8JUT - chains A and H of the 18 polymer chains in the assembly; structure by electron microscopy, 4.20 A resolution (low resolution: residue-level contacts below are approximate; hydrogen-bond / salt-bridge calls are withheld).

Chain A:
Molecule: LDL receptor related protein 2
Source organism: Rattus norvegicus
Reference sequence: A0A0G2K9W7 (A0A0G2K9W7_RAT); residue numbers follow UniProt; this construct covers 1-4660
Sequence (4660 residues; numbered 1 to 4660; the number before each row is that of its first residue):
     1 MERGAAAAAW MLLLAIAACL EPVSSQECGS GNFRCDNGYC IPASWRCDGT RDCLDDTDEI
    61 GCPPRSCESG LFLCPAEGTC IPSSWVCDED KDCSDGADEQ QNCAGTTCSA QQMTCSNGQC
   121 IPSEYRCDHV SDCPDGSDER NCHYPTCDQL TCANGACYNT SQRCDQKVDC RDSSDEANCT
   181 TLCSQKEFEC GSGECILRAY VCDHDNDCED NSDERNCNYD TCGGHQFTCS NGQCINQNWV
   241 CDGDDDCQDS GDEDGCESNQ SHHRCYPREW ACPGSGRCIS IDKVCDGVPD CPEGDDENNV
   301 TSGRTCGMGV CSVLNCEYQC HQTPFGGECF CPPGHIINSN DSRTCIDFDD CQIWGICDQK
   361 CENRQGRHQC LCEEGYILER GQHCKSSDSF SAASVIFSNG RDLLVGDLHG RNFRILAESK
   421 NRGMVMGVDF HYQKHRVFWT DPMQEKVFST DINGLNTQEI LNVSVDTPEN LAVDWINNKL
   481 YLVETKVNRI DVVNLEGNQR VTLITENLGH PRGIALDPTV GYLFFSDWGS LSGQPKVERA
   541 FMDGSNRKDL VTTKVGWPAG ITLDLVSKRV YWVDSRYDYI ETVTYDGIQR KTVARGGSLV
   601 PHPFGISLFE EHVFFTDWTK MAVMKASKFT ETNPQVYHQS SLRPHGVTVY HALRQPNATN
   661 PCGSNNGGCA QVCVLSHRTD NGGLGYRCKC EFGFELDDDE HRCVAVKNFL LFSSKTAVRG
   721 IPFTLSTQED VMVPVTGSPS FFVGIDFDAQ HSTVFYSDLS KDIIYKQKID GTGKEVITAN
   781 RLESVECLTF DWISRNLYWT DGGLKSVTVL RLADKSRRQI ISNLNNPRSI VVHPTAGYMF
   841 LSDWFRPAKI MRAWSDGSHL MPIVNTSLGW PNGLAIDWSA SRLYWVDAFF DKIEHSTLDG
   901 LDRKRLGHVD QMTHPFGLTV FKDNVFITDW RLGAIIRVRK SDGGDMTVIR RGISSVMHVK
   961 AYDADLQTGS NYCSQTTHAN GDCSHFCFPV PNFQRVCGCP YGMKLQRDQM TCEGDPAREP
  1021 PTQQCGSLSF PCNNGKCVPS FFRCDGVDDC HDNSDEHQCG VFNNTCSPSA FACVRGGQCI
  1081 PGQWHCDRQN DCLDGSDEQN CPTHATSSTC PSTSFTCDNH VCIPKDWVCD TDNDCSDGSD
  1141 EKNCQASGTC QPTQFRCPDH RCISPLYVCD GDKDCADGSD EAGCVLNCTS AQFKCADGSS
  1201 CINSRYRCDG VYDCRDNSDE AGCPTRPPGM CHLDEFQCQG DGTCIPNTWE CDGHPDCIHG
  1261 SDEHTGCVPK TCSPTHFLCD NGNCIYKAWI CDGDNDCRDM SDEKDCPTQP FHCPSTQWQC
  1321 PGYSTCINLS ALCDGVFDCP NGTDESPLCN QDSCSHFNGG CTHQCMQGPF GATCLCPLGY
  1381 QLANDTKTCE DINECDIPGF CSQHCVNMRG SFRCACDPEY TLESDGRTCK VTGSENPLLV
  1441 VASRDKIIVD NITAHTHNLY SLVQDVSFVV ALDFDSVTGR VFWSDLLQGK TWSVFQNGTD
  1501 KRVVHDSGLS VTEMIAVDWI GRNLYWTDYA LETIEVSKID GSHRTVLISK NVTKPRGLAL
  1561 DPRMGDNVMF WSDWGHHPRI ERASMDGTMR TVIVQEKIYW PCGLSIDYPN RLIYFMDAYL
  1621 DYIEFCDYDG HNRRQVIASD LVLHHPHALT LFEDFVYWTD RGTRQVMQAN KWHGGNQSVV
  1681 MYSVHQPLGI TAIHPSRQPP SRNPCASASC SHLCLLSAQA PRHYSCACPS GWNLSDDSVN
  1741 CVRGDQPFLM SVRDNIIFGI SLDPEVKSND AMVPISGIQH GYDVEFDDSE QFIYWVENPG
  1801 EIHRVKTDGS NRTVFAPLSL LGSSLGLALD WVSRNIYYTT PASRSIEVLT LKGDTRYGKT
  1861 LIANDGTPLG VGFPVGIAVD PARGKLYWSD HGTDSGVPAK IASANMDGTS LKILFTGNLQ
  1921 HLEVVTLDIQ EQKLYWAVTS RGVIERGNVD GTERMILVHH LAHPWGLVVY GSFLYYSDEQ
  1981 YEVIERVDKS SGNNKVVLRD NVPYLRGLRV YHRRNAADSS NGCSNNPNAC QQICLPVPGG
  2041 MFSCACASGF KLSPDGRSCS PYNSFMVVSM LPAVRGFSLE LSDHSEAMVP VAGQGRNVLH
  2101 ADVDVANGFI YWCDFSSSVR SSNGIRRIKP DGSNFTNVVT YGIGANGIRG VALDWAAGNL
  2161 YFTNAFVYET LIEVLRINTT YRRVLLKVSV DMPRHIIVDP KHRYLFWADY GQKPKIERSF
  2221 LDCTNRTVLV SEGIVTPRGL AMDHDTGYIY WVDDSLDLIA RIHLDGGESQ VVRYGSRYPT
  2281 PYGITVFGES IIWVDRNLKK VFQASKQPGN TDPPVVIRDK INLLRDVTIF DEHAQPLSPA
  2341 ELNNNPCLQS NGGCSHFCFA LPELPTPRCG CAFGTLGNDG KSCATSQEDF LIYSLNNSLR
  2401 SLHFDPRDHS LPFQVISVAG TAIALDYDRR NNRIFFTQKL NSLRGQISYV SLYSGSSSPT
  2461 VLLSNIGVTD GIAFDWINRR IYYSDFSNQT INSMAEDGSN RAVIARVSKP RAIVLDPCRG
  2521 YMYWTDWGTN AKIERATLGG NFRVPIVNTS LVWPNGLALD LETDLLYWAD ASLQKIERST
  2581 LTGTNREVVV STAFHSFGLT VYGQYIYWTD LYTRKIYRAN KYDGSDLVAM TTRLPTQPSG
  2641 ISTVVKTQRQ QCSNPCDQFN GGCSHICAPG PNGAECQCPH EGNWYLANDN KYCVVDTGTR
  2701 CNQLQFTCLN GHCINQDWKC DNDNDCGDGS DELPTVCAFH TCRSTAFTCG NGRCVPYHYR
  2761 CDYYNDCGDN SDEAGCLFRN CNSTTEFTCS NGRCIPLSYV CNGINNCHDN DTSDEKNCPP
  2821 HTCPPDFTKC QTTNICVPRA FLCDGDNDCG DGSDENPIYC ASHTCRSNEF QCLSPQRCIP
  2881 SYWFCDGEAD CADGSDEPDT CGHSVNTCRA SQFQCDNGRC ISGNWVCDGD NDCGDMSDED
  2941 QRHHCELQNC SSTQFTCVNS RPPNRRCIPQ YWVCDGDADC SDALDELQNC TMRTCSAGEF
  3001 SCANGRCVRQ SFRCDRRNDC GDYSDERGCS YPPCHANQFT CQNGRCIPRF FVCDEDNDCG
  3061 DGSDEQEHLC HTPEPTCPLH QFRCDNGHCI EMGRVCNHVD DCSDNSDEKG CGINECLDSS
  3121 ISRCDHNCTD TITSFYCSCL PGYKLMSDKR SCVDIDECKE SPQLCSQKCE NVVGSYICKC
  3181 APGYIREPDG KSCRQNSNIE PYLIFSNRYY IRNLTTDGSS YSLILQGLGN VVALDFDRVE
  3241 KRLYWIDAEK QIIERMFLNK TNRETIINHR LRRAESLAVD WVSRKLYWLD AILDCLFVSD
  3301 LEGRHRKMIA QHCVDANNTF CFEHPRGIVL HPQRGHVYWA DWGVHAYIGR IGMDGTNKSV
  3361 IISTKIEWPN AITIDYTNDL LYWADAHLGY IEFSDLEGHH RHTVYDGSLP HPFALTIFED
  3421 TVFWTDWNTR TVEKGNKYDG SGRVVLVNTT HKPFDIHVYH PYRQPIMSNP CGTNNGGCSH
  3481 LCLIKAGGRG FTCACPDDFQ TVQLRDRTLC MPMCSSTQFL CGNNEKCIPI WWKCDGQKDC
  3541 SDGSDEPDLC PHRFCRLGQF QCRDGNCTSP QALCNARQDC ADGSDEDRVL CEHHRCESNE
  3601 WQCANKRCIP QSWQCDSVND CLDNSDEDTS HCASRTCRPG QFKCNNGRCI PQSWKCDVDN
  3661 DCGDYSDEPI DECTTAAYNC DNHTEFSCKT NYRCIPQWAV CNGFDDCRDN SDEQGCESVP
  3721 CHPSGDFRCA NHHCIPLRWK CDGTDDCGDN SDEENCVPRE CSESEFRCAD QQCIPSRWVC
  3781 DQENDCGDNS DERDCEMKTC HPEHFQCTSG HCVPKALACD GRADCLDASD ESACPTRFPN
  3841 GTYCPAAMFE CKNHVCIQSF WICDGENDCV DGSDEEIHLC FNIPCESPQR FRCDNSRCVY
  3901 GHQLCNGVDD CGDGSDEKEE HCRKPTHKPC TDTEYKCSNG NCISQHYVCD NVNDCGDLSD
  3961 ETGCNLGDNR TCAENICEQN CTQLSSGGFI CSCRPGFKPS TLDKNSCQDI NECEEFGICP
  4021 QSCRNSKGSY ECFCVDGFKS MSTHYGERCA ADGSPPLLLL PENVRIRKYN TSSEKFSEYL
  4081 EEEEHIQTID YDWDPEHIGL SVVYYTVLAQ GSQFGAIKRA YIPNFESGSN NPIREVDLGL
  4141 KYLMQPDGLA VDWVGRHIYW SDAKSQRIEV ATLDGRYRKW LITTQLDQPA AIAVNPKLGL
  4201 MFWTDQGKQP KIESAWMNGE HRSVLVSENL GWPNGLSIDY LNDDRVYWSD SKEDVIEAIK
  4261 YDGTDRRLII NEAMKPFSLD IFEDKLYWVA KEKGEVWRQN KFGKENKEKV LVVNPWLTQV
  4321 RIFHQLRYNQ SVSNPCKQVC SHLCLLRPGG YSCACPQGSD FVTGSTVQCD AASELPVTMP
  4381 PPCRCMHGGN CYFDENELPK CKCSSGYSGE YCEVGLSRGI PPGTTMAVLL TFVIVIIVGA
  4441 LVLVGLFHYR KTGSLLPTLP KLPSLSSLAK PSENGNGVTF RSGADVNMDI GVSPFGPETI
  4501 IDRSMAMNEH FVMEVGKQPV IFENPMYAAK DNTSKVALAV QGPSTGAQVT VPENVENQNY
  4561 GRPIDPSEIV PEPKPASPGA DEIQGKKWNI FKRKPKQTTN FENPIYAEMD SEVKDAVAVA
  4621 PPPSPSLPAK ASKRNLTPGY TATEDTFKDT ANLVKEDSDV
Disordered / not traced: 1-26, 105-185, 4416-4660
Disulfide bonds: Cys28-Cys40, Cys35-Cys53, Cys47-Cys62, Cys67-Cys80, Cys74-Cys93, Cys87-Cys103, Cys190-Cys208, Cys202-Cys217, Cys222-Cys234, Cys229-Cys247, Cys241-Cys256, Cys265-Cys278, Cys272-Cys291, Cys285-Cys306, Cys311-Cys320, Cys316-Cys329, Cys331-Cys345, Cys351-Cys361, Cys357-Cys370, Cys372-Cys384, Cys662-Cys673, Cys669-Cys688, Cys690-Cys703, Cys973-Cys987, Cys983-Cys997, Cys999-Cys1012, Cys1025-Cys1037, Cys1032-Cys1050, Cys1044-Cys1059, Cys1066-Cys1079, Cys1073-Cys1092, Cys1086-Cys1101, Cys1110-Cys1122, Cys1117-Cys1135, Cys1129-Cys1144, Cys1150-Cys1162, Cys1157-Cys1175, Cys1169-Cys1184, Cys1188-Cys1201, Cys1195-Cys1214, Cys1208-Cys1223, Cys1231-Cys1244, Cys1238-Cys1257, Cys1251-Cys1267, Cys1272-Cys1284, Cys1279-Cys1297, Cys1291-Cys1306, Cys1313-Cys1326, Cys1320-Cys1339, Cys1333-Cys1349, Cys1354-Cys1365, Cys1361-Cys1374, Cys1376-Cys1389, Cys1395-Cys1405, Cys1401-Cys1414, Cys1416-Cys1429, Cys1705-Cys1714, Cys1710-Cys1726, Cys1728-Cys1741, Cys2023-Cys2034, Cys2030-Cys2044, Cys2046-Cys2059, Cys2347-Cys2358, Cys2354-Cys2369, Cys2371-Cys2383, Cys2518-Cys2652, Cys2656-Cys2667, Cys2663-Cys2676, Cys2678-Cys2693, Cys2701-Cys2713, Cys2708-Cys2726, Cys2720-Cys2737, Cys2742-Cys2754, Cys2749-Cys2767, Cys2761-Cys2776, Cys2781-Cys2794, Cys2789-Cys2807, Cys2801-Cys2818, Cys2823-Cys2836, Cys2830-Cys2849, Cys2843-Cys2860, Cys2865-Cys2878, Cys2872-Cys2891, Cys2885-Cys2901, Cys2908-Cys2920, Cys2915-Cys2933, Cys2927-Cys2945, Cys2950-Cys2967, Cys2957-Cys2980, Cys2974-Cys2990, Cys2995-Cys3007, Cys3002-Cys3020, Cys3014-Cys3029, Cys3034-Cys3046, Cys3041-Cys3059, Cys3053-Cys3070, Cys3077-Cys3089, Cys3084-Cys3102, Cys3096-Cys3111, Cys3116-Cys3128, Cys3124-Cys3137, Cys3139-Cys3152, Cys3158-Cys3169, Cys3165-Cys3178, Cys3180-Cys3193, Cys3313-Cys3321, Cys3471-Cys3482, Cys3478-Cys3493, Cys3495-Cys3510, Cys3514-Cys3527, Cys3521-Cys3540, Cys3534-Cys3550, Cys3555-Cys3567, Cys3562-Cys3580, Cys3574-Cys3591, Cys3596-Cys3608, Cys3603-Cys3621, Cys3615-Cys3632, Cys3637-Cys3649, Cys3644-Cys3662, Cys3656-Cys3673, Cys3680-Cys3694, Cys3688-Cys3707, Cys3701-Cys3716, Cys3721-Cys3734, Cys3729-Cys3747, Cys3741-Cys3756, Cys3761-Cys3773, Cys3768-Cys3786, Cys3780-Cys3795, Cys3800-Cys3812, Cys3807-Cys3825, Cys3819-Cys3834, Cys3844-Cys3856, Cys3851-Cys3869, Cys3863-Cys3880, Cys3885-Cys3898, Cys3893-Cys3911, Cys3905-Cys3922, Cys3930-Cys3942, Cys3937-Cys3955, Cys3949-Cys3964, Cys3972-Cys3981, Cys3977-Cys3991, Cys3993-Cys4007, Cys4013-Cys4023, Cys4019-Cys4032, Cys4034-Cys4049, Cys4336-Cys4344, Cys4340-Cys4353, Cys4355-Cys4369, Cys4383-Cys4391, Cys4385-Cys4401, Cys4403-Cys4412
Glycans and other covalent adducts: 2-acetamido-2-deoxy-alpha-D-galactopyranose (A2G) linked to Thr221, Thr1022, Thr1065, Thr1103, Thr1109, Thr1149, Thr1225, Thr1271, Thr2741, Thr3636, Thr3799, Thr3836; N-acetylglucosamine (NAG) linked to Asn340, Asn462, Asn657, Asn865, Asn1063, Asn1187, Asn1384, Asn1451, Asn1497, Asn1551, Asn1676, Asn1733, Asn1811, Asn2134, Asn2178, Asn2225, Asn2396, Asn2488, Asn2548, Asn2782, Asn2810, Asn3127, Asn3213, Asn3259, Asn3317, Asn3357, Asn3448, Asn3566, Asn3682, Asn3840, Asn3980, Asn4070, Asn4329
Bound ions: Ca2+ site 1: Trp45, Asp48, Thr50, Asp52, Asp58, Glu59; Ca2+ site 2: Trp85, Asp90, Asp92, Glu99; Ca2+ site 3: Tyr200, Asp203, Asp205, Asp207, Asp213, Glu214; Ca2+ site 4: Trp239, Asp242, Asp244, Asp246, Asp252, Glu253; Ca2+ site 5: Lys283, Asp286, Val288, Asp290, Asp296, Glu297; Ca2+ site 6: Ser575, Asp578, Pro601, Thr1131; Ca2+ site 7: Ala888, Asp891, Thr913; Ca2+ site 8: Phe1042, Asp1045, Val1047, Asp1049, Asp1055, Glu1056; Ca2+ site 9: Trp1084, Asp1087, Gln1089, Asp1091, Asp1097, Glu1098; Ca2+ site 10: Trp1127, Asp1130, Asp1132, Asp1134, Asp1140, Glu1141; Ca2+ site 11: Tyr1167, Asp1170, Asp1172, Asp1174, Asp1180, Glu1181; Ca2+ site 12: Tyr1206, Asp1209, Val1211, Asp1213, Asp1219, Glu1220; 32 more Ca2+ sites not listed; 1 more Ni2+ sites not listed

Chain H:
Molecule: unclear peptide
Source organism: Rattus norvegicus
Sequence (5 residues; numbered 1 to 5; the number before each row is that of its first residue; X marks 4 residues of unknown identity (built as UNK)):
     1 XNXXX

How chain A and chain H interact:
Residue-residue contacts - 6 pairs, chain A then chain H:
  Arg828(A) - Asn2(H)
  Trp844(A) - Asn2(H)
  Trp870(A) - Asn2(H)
  Asn872(A) - Asn2(H)
  His914(A) - Asn2(H)
  Trp930(A) - Asn2(H)
Also at the interface, not in a pair above, chain A (8 interface residues in all): Phe741, Ala888

Summary:
8 residues of chain A face 1 of chain H across their interface. Covalently linked N-acetylglucosamine: at
Asn340(A), Asn462(A), Asn657(A), Asn865(A), Asn1063(A) and Asn1187(A) and 27 more. Covalently linked
2-acetamido-2-deoxy-alpha-D-galactopyranose: at Thr221(A), Thr1022(A), Thr1065(A), Thr1103(A), Thr1109(A) and
Thr1149(A) and 6 more.
Here chain A is LDL receptor related protein 2 and chain H is unclear peptide, both from Rattus norvegicus.
Entry 8JUT (rat megalin RAP complex) was determined by electron microscopy, deposited together with 8JUU,
8JX8, 8JX9, 8JXA, 8JXB, 8JXC and 5 further entries.
